Entry 1F4W (X-ray diffraction, 2.30 A resolution); this record covers chains L and H.

[Chain L]
Protein: Antibody S-20-4, fab fragment, light chain
Source organism: Mus musculus
Notes: antibody fragment or engineered binder
Sequence (210 residues; numbered 1 to 210; the number before each row is that of its first residue):
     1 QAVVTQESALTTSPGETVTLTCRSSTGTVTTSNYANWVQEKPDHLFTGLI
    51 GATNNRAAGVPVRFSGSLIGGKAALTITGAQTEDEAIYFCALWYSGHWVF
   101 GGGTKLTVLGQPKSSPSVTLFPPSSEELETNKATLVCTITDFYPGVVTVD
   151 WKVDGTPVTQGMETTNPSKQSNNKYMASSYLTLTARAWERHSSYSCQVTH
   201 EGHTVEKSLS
Disulfides: Cys22-Cys90, Cys137-Cys196

[Chain H]
Protein: Antibody S-20-4, fab fragment, heavy chain
Source organism: Mus musculus
Notes: antibody fragment or engineered binder
Sequence (216 residues; numbered 1 to 216; the number before each row is that of its first residue):
     1 EVQLEESGGGLVTPGGSLRLSCAASGYVFSTYDMSWVRQTPEKRLEWVAF
    51 ISSGGGRTSYPDTVKGRFTISRDDAKNTLYLQMSSLQSEDTAMYYCTRHF
   101 YAVLDYWGRGTTLTVSSAKTTPPSVYPLAPGSAAQTNSMVTLGCLVKGYF
   151 PEPVTVTWNSGSLSSGVHTFPAVLQSDLYTLSSSVTVPSSTWPSETVTCN
   201 VAHPASSTKVDKKIVP
Disulfides: Cys22-Cys96, Cys144-Cys199

[Interface between chain L and chain H]
Residue-residue contacts - 61 pairs, chain L then chain H:
  Asn36(L) with Ala102(H), hydrogen bond (side chain-backbone); Val103(H); Leu104(H), hydrogen bond (side chain-backbone)
  Val38(L) with Trp107(H), hydrophobic
  Glu40(L) with Gln39(H), hydrogen bond
  His44(L) with Gln39(H); Met93(H); Tyr95(H)
  Phe46(L) with Gln39(H); Leu45(H), hydrophobic; Tyr95(H); Trp107(H)
  Gly48(L) with Leu104(H); Asp105(H), hydrogen bond (backbone-backbone)
  Gly51(L) with Ala102(H); Val103(H)
  Ala52(L) with Ala102(H)
  Asn55(L) with Val103(H)
  Phe89(L) with Lys43(H); Leu45(H), hydrophobic
  Gly96(L) with Trp47(H); Ser59(H), hydrogen bond (backbone-side chain)
  His97(L) with Trp47(H); Tyr60(H), hydrogen bond (side chain-backbone)
  Trp98(L) with Trp47(H); His99(H)
  Phe100(L) with Leu45(H)
  Thr119(L) with Thr141(H)
  Phe121(L) with Leu128(H); Ala129(H); Thr141(H); Leu142(H)
  Pro122(L) with Ala129(H); Pro130(H)
  Ser124(L) with Tyr126(H); Pro127(H)
  Glu126(L) with Tyr126(H); Pro127(H); Lys212(H), salt bridge
  Glu127(L) with Tyr126(H); Lys147(H), salt bridge
  Thr130(L) with Tyr126(H)
  Thr134(L) with Leu145(H); Lys147(H)
  Val136(L) with Ser182(H)
  Thr138(L) with Phe170(H)
  Thr140(L) with His168(H)
  Glu163(L) with Val173(H)
  Thr165(L) with Pro171(H); Val173(H)
  Asn166(L) with Lys43(H)
  Ser168(L) with Pro171(H)
  Gln170(L) with His168(H)
  Met176(L) with His168(H); Thr169(H); Phe170(H), hydrophobic
  Ala177(L) with Phe170(H)
  Ser178(L) with Phe170(H)
  Tyr180(L) with Leu181(H); Ser182(H), hydrogen bond
  Thr182(L) with Gln175(H), hydrogen bond
Interface residues without a listed pair, chain L (41 interface residues in all): Thr47, Ile50, Ala57, Lys132, Ile139, Lys207
Interface residues without a listed pair, chain H (40 interface residues in all): Ser35, Val37, Glu42, Pro61, Val125, Thr136, Gly143, Thr180

[Summary]
41 residues of chain L face 40 of chain H across their interface, with 8 hydrogen bonds and 2 salt bridges.
Polar pairs include Glu126(L)-Lys212(H), Glu127(L)-Lys147(H) and Asn36(L)-Ala102(H).
Here chain L is Antibody S-20-4, fab fragment, light chain and chain H is Antibody S-20-4, fab fragment, heavy
chain, both from Mus musculus. Entry 1F4W (Crystal structure of an anti-carbohydrate antibody directed against
vibrio cholerae O1 in complex with antigen) was determined by X-ray diffraction together with 1F4X and 1F4Y
from the same study.
